PDB entry 9LW6 | electron microscopy, 3.42 A resolution | chains H and 1 of the 54 polymer chains in the assembly

[Chain H (and 1)]
Molecule: Phage capsid-like C-terminal domain-containing protein
From: Mycolicibacterium phage Mycofy1
Notes: chain 1 of this document is another copy of the same molecule, construct and numbering; everything in this record applies to it too
UniProtKB: Q854Z2 (Q854Z2_9CAUD); numbering as in UniProt (aligned over 1-543)
Amino-acid sequence (543 residues; numbered 1 to 543; the number before each row is that of its first residue):
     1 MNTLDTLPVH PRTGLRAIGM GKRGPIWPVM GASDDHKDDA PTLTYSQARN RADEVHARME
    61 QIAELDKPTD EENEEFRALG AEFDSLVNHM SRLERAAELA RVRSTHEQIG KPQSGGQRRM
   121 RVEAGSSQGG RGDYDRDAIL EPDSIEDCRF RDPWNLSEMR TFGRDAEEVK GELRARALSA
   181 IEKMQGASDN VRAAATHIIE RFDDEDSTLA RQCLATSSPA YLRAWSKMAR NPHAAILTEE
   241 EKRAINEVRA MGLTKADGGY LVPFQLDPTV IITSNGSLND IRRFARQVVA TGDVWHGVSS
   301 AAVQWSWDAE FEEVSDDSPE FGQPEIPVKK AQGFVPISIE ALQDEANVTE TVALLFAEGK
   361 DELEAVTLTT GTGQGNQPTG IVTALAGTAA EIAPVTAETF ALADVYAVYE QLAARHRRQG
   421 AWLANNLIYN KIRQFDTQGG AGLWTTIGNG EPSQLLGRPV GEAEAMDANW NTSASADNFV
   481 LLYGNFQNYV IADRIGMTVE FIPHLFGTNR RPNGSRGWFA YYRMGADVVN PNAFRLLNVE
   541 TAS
Disordered / not traced: 1-250 (chain 1: 1-250, 447-451)
Differences from the reference sequence: conflict His197 (Lys in Q854Z2)

[How chain H and chain 1 interact]
Contacting residue pairs (17):
  Glu310(H) with Ser338(1), hydrogen bond
  Phe311(H) with Ile337(1); Ser338(1); Asn513(1); Ser515(1)
  Glu312(H) with Asn513(1)
  Glu313(H) with Gly507(1); Thr508(1), hydrogen bond (side chain-backbone); Asn509(1), hydrogen bond (side chain-backbone); Arg510(1), hydrogen bond (side chain-backbone); Arg511(1), salt bridge; Pro512(1); Asn513(1)
  Val314(H) with Arg511(1), hydrogen bond (backbone-side chain); Pro512(1), hydrogen bond (backbone-backbone)
  Ser315(H) with Arg511(1)
  Asp316(H) with Arg511(1)
Interface residues without a listed pair, chain 1 (12 interface residues in all): Glu340, Ala341

[In short]
Chain H and chain 1 form an interface of 7 and 12 residues respectively, with 6 hydrogen bonds and 1 salt
bridge. Polar contacts include Glu313(H)-Arg511(1), Glu310(H)-Ser338(1) and Glu313(H)-Thr508(1).
Both chains are Phage capsid-like C-terminal domain-containing protein (Mycolicibacterium phage Mycofy1).
Entry 9LW6 (Top cap of bacteriophage Mycofy1 mature head (C5 symmetry)) was determined by electron microscopy
(same publication as 9LW7, 9LW8, 9LW9 and 9LWA).
